6CIM - chains C and L of the 10 polymer chains in the assembly; structure by X-ray diffraction, 3.60 A resolution.

== Chain C ==
Molecule: V(D)J recombination-activating protein 1
Source organism: Mus musculus
Notes: EC 3.1.-.-, 2.3.2.27
Reference sequence: P15919 (RAG1_MOUSE); numbering as in UniProt (aligned over 384-1008)
Amino-acid sequence (625 residues; each row starts with the number of its first residue):
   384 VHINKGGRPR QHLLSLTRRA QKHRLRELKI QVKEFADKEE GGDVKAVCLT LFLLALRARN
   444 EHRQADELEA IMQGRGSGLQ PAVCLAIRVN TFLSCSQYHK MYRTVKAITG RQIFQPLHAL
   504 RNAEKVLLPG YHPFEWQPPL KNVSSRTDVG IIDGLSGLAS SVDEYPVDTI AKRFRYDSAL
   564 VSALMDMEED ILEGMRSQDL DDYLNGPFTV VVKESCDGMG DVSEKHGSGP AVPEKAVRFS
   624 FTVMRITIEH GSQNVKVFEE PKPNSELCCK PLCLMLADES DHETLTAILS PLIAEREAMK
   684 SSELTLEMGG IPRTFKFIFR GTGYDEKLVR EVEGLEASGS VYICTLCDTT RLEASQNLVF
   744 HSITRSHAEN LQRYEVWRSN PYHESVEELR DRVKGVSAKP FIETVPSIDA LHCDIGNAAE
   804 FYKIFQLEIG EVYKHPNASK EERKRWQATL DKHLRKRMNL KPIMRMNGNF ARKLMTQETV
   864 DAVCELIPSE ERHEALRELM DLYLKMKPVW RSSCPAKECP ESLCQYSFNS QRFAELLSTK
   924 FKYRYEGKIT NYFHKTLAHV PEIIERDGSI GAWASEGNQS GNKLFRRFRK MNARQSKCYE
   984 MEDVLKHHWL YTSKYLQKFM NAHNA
Disordered / not traced: 384-395, 609-614, 957-960, 1008
Differences from the reference sequence: engineered mutation Gln962 (Glu in P15919)
Metal / ion sites: Mn2+: Asp600, Asp708; Zn2+: Cys727, Cys730, His937, His942
Swiss-Prot annotation at these positions:
  - DNA-binding region: Gly389 to Gln456 (NBD)
  - binding site (a divalent metal cation): Asp600, Asp708
  - site: Trp893 (Essential for DNA hairpin formation, participates in base-stacking interactions near the cleavage site)
  - mutagenesis: Arg391 (R391A: Defects in converting nicked products to hairpins; R391L: Impairs DNA-binding and hairpin formation while maintaining some nicking activity), Arg393 (R393A: Impairs DNA-binding and hairpin formation while maintaining some nicking activity), Arg401 (R401A: Allows robust hairpin activity), Arg402 (R402A: Defects in converting nicked products to hairpins), Lys405 (K405A: Reduced hairpin activity), His406 (H406A: Allows robust hairpin activity), Arg407 (R407A: Impairs DNA-binding and reduces hairpin formation without affecting nicking activity), Asn443 (N443A: Impairs DNA-binding; when associated with A-445), His445 (H445A: Impairs DNA-binding; when associated with A-443), Asp546 (D546A: Loss of DNA-binding), Asp560 (D560A: Loss of DNA-binding), Glu597 (E597Q: Impaired cleavage), 19 further mutagenesis entries in UniProt
What the authors report for this chain:
  - catalytic residues: Asp600, Asp708 (citing earlier work)

== Chain L ==
Molecule: Nicked 12RSS intermediate forward strand
Sequence (30 nucleotides; row label = number of the first residue in the row):
    17 CACAGTGATA CAGCCCTTAA CAAAAACCCG
Disordered / not traced: 42-46

== Chain C / chain L interface ==
Contacting residue pairs (12; chain C residue first):
  Ser477(C) with DT22(L), hydrogen bond to the phosphate; DG23(L), phosphate contact
  Cys478(C) with DG23(L), hydrogen bond to the phosphate
  Ser479(C) with DT22(L), hydrogen bond to the phosphate
  Met974(C) with DT22(L), sugar contact
  Asn975(C) with DT22(L), phosphate contact; DG23(L), phosphate contact
  Ala976(C) with DT22(L), phosphate contact
  Arg977(C) with DT22(L), base contact; DG23(L), hydrogen bond to the sugar; DA24(L), sugar contact
  Asp986(C) with DG23(L), sugar contact
Interface residues without a listed pair, chain C (11 interface residues in all): Gln480, Gln978, Lys989
Interface residues without a listed pair, chain L (4 interface residues in all): DG21

== In short ==
Chain C and chain L form an interface of 11 and 4 residues respectively, with 4 hydrogen bonds. Polar contacts
include Arg977(C)-DG23(L), Ser477(C)-DT22(L) and Cys478(C)-DG23(L). Curated annotation (UniProt) lists a
DNA-binding region, divalent metal cation-binding residues Asp600(C) and Asp708(C) and 31 mutagenesis sites on
chain C. From the paper: catalytic residues Asp600(C) and Asp708(C).
Here chain C is V(D)J recombination-activating protein 1 (Mus musculus) and chain L is Nicked 12RSS
intermediate forward strand. Entry 6CIM (Pre-Reaction Complex, RAG1(E962Q)/2-nicked/intact 12/23RSS complex in
Mn2+) was determined by X-ray diffraction (same publication as 5ZDZ, 5ZE0, 5ZE1, 5ZE2, 6CG0, 6CIJ, 6CIK and
6CIL).
